1KP4 - chain A; structure by X-ray diffraction, 1.60 A resolution.

[Chain A]
Name: phospholipase A2
From: Streptomyces violaceoruber
Notes: EC 3.1.1.4
UniProtKB: Q9Z4W2 (Q9Z4W2_STRCO); residues 1-122 here correspond to UniProt positions 30-151 (UniProt number = residue number + 29)
Amino-acid sequence (122 residues; each row starts with the number of its first residue):
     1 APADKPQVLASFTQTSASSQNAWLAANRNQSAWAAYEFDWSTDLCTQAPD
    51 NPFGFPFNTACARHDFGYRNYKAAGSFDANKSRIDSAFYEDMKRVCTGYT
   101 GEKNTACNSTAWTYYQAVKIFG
Cystine bridges: C45-C61, C96-C107
Bound ions: Ca2+: D43, L44, D65

[Summary]
D43, L44 and D65 coordinate Ca2+.
Chain A is phospholipase A2 (Streptomyces violaceoruber); the structure, Calcium-bound form of prokaryotic
phospholipase A2, was determined by X-ray diffraction, deposited together with 1FAZ.
